3CTO - chains B and C of the 4 polymer chains in the assembly; structure by X-ray diffraction, 2.50 A resolution.

# Chain B
Molecule: Uncharacterized protein Rv3357/MT3465
From: Mycobacterium tuberculosis
UniProt: P65067 (Y3357_MYCTU); residues 0-90 here correspond to UniProt positions 1-91 (UniProt number = residue number + 1)
Amino-acid sequence (91 residues; each row starts with the number of its first residue; numbering starts at 0):
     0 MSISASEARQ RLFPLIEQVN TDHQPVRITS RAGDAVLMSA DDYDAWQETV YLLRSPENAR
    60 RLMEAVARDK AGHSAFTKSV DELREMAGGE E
Unresolved in the structure: 0, 84-90

# Chain C
Molecule: Uncharacterized protein Rv3357/MT3465
From: Mycobacterium tuberculosis
UniProt: P65067 (Y3357_MYCTU); residue numbers follow UniProt; this construct covers 1-91
Amino-acid sequence (91 residues; row label = number of the first residue in the row):
     1 MSISASEARQ RLFPLIEQVN TDHQPVRITS RAGDAVLMSA DDYDAWQETV YLLRSPENAR
    61 RLMEAVARDK AGHSAFTKSV DELREMAGGE E
Unresolved in the structure: 87-91

# Chain B / chain C interface
Pairs across the interface (11; chain B residue first):
  Y42(B) - P56(C)
  Q46(B) - R54(C)  hydrogen bond (side chain-backbone)
  Q46(B) - S55(C)
  V49(B) - V50(C)
  V49(B) - L53(C)
  L52(B) - W46(C)
  R53(B) - Q47(C)
  R53(B) - V50(C)
  R53(B) - Y51(C)  hydrogen bond (side chain-backbone)
  R53(B) - R54(C)
  P55(B) - Y43(C)
Interface residues without a listed pair, chain B (7 interface residues in all): S54

# In short
The interface between chain B and chain C involves 7 residues on one side and 9 on the other, with 2 hydrogen
bonds. Polar pairs include Q46(B)-R54(C) and R53(B)-Y51(C).
Chain B and chain C are both Uncharacterized protein Rv3357/MT3465 (Mycobacterium tuberculosis); the
structure, Crystal Structure of M. tuberculosis YefM antitoxin, was determined by X-ray diffraction, deposited
together with 3D55.
